Entry 8J1A (electron microscopy, 3.24 A resolution); this record covers chains A and S of the 5 polymer chains in the assembly.

# Chain A
Protein: Guanine nucleotide-binding protein G(i) subunit alpha-1
Source organism: Homo sapiens
UniProt: P63096 (GNAI1_HUMAN); residue numbers follow UniProt; this construct covers 1-354
Sequence (354 residues; numbered 1 to 354; the number before each row is that of its first residue):
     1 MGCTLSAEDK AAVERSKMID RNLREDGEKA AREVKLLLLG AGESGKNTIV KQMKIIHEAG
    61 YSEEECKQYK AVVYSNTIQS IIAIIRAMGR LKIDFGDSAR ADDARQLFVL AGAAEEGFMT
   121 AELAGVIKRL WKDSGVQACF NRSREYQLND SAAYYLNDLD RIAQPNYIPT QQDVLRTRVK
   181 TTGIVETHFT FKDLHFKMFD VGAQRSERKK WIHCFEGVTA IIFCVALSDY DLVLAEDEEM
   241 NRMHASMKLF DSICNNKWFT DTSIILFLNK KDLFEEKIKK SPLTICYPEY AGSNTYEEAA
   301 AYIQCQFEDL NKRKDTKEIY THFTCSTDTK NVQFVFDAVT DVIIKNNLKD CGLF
Unresolved in the structure: 1-3, 56-181, 235-240
Differences from the reference sequence: engineered mutation N47 (Ser in P63096), A203 (Gly in P63096), A245 (Glu in P63096), S326 (Ala in P63096)

# Chain S
Protein: Antibody fragment ScFv16
Notes: antibody fragment or engineered binder
Sequence (269 residues; row label = number of the first residue in the row):
     1 DVQLVESGGG LVQPGGSRKL SCSASGFAFS SFGMHWVRQA PEKGLEWVAY ISSGSGTIYY
    61 ADTVKGRFTI SRDDPKNTLF LQMTSLRSED TAMYYCVRSI YYYGSSPFDF WGQGTTLTVS
   121 SGGGGSGGGG SGGGGSDIVM TQATSSVPVT PGESVSISCR SSKSLLHSNG NTYLYWFLQR
   181 PGQSPQLLIY RMSNLASGVP DRFSGSGSGT AFTLTISRLE AEDVGVYYCM QHLEYPLTFG
   241 AGTKLELKGS LEVLFQGPAA AHHHHHHHH
Unresolved in the structure: 1, 122-135, 248-269
Disulfides: C22-C96

# Interface between chain A and chain S
Residue-residue contacts - 23 pairs, chain A then chain S:
  T4(A) - H167(S)  hydrogen bond (backbone-side chain)
  S6(A) - H167(S)
  S6(A) - Y173(S)  hydrogen bond
  S6(A) - L233(S)
  A7(A) - H232(S)
  A7(A) - L233(S)  hydrogen bond (backbone-backbone)
  E8(A) - Y101(S)
  E8(A) - Y173(S)
  E8(A) - Y175(S)  hydrogen bond
  E8(A) - R191(S)  salt bridge
  E8(A) - H232(S)
  D9(A) - N169(S)  hydrogen bond
  D9(A) - Y173(S)  hydrogen bond
  A11(A) - Y101(S)  hydrophobic
  A12(A) - Y101(S)
  E14(A) - S52(S)
  E14(A) - S53(S)
  E14(A) - G56(S)
  E14(A) - T57(S)  hydrogen bond
  R15(A) - I100(S)
  R15(A) - Y101(S)
  R15(A) - Y102(S)
  M18(A) - S53(S)
Interface residues without a listed pair, chain A (12 interface residues in all): L5, K10
Interface residues without a listed pair, chain S (21 interface residues in all): S31, Y50, G54, Y59, P107, E234, Y235

# In short
Chain A and chain S form an interface of 12 and 21 residues respectively, with 7 hydrogen bonds and 1 salt
bridge. Among the polar pairs are E8(A)-R191(S), T4(A)-H167(S) and S6(A)-Y173(S).
Chain A is Guanine nucleotide-binding protein G(i) subunit alpha-1 (Homo sapiens) and chain S is Antibody
fragment ScFv16; the structure, Cryo-EM structure of the GPR84 receptor-Gi complex with no ligand modeled, was
determined by electron microscopy together with 8J18 and 8J19 from the same study.
